4XB9 - chain A; structure by X-ray diffraction, 1.80 A resolution.

# Chain A
Name: Ribonuleotide reductase small subunit
Organism: Geobacillus kaustophilus (strain HTA426)
UniProt: Q5KW80 (Q5KW80_GEOKA); residue numbers follow UniProt; this construct covers 1-302
Chain sequence (316 residues; numbered -13 to 302; the number before each row is that of its first residue; numbers below 1 keep their minus sign (Met-13 is residue -13)):
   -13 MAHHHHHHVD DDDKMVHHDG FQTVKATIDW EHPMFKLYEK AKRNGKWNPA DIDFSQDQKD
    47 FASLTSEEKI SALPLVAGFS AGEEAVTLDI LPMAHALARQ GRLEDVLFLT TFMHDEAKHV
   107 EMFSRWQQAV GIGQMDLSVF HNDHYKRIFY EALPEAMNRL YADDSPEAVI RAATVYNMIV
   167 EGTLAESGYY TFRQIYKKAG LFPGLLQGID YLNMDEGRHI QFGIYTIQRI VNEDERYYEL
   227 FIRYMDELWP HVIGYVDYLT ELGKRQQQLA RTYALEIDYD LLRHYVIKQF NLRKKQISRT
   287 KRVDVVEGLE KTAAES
Not modelled in the structure: -13 to 1, 287-302
Construct notes: initiating methionine (-13); expression tag (-12 to 0)
Metal / ion sites: Fe ion site 1: Glu69, Glu102, His105 (together with palmitic acid); Fe ion site 2: Glu102, Glu167, Glu202, His205 (together with palmitic acid)
Small-molecule neighbours: palmitic acid: Leu61, Gly64, Phe65, Gly68, Glu69, Val72, Glu102, His105, Phe135, Val166, Glu167, Leu170, Ala171, Ser173, Gly174, Tyr175, Thr177, Glu202, His205, Tyr241, Val242, Leu245, Thr246, Leu268, Val272
Reported in the primary citation:
  - Fe ion coordination: Glu69, Glu102, His105, Glu167, Glu202, His205
  - Fe ion coordination through a water molecule: Tyr175
  - conformationally variable residues (side-chain flip): Leu61, Tyr175, Phe178, Leu198, Glu202, Ile206

# Overview
Ligands of chain A: palmitic acid. Glu69, Glu102 and His105 form the Fe ion site 1. The Fe ion site 2 is built
by Glu102, Glu167, Glu202 and His205. From the paper: Fe ion coordination by Glu69, Glu102 and His105 among
others; water-mediated Fe ion coordination by Tyr175.
Chain A is Ribonuleotide reductase small subunit (Geobacillus kaustophilus (strain HTA426)); the structure,
R2-like ligand-binding oxidase with aerobically reconstituted diiron cofactor, was determined by X-ray
diffraction, deposited together with 4XBV, 4XBW, 5DCO, 5DCR and 5DCS.
